PDB entry 7TK7 | electron microscopy, 6.70 A resolution (low resolution: residue-level contacts below are approximate; hydrogen-bond / salt-bridge calls are withheld) | chains G and I of the 27 polymer chains in the assembly

== Chain G ==
Name: ATP synthase subunit gamma
Organism: Saccharomyces cerevisiae
UniProt: P38077 (ATPG_YEAST); residues 1-278 here correspond to UniProt positions 34-311 (UniProt number = residue number + 33)
Amino-acid sequence (278 residues; each row starts with the number of its first residue):
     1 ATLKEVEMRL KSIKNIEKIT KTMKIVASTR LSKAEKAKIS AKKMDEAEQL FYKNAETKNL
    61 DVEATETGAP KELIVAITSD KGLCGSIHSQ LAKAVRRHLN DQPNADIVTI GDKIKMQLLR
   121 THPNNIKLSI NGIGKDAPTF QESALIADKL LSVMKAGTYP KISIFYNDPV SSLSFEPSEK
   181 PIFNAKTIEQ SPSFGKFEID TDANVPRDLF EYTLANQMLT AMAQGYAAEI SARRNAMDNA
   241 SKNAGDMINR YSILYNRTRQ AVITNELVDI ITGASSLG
Disordered / not traced: 60-70, 277-278

== Chain I ==
Name: ATP synthase subunit epsilon
Organism: Saccharomyces cerevisiae
UniProt: P21306 (ATP5E_YEAST); residues 1-61 here correspond to UniProt positions 2-62 (UniProt number = residue number + 1)
Amino-acid sequence (61 residues; each row starts with the number of its first residue):
     1 SAWRKAGISY AAYLNVAAQA IRSSLKTELQ TASVLNRSQT DAFYTQYKNG TAASEPTPIT
    61 K
Disordered / not traced: 1-7, 24-26, 50-52
UniProt features mapped onto this chain:
  - modified residue: Thr51 (Phosphothreonine)

== Chain G / chain I interface ==
Residue-residue contacts - 17 pairs, chain G then chain I:
  Pro123(G) - Asn49(I)
  Pro123(G) - Ala53(I)
  Asn124(G) - Asn49(I)
  Asn125(G) - Asn49(I)
  Ile126(G) - Lys48(I)
  Ile126(G) - Asn49(I)
  Lys127(G) - Tyr47(I)
  Lys127(G) - Lys48(I)
  Ser129(G) - Tyr44(I)
  Ser129(G) - Thr45(I)
  Ser129(G) - Gln46(I)
  Ile130(G) - Phe43(I)
  Ile130(G) - Thr45(I)
  Asn131(G) - Ala42(I)
  Asn131(G) - Phe43(I)
  Phe140(G) - Arg37(I)
  Gln141(G) - Arg37(I)
Interface residues without a listed pair, chain G (13 interface residues in all): Leu128, Gly132, Thr139

== Summary ==
Chain G and chain I form an interface of 13 and 10 residues respectively.
Chain G is ATP synthase subunit gamma and chain I is ATP synthase subunit epsilon, both from Saccharomyces
cerevisiae; the structure, Yeast ATP synthase State 1catalytic(b) with 10 mM ATP backbone model, was
determined by electron microscopy together with 7TJS, 7TJT, 7TJU, 7TJV, 7TJW, 7TJX and 30 further entries from
the same study.
